8TMF - chains B and C of the 7 polymer chains in the assembly; structure by electron microscopy, 3.40 A resolution.

Chain B (and C):
Molecule: Cobalt/magnesium transport protein CorA
Organism: Thermotoga maritima
Notes: chain C of this document is another copy of the same molecule, construct and numbering; everything in this record applies to it too
UniProt: Q9WZ31 (CORA_THEMA); numbering as in UniProt (aligned over 1-351)
Chain sequence (373 residues; each row starts with the number of its first residue; numbers below 1 keep their minus sign (Met-21 is residue -21)):
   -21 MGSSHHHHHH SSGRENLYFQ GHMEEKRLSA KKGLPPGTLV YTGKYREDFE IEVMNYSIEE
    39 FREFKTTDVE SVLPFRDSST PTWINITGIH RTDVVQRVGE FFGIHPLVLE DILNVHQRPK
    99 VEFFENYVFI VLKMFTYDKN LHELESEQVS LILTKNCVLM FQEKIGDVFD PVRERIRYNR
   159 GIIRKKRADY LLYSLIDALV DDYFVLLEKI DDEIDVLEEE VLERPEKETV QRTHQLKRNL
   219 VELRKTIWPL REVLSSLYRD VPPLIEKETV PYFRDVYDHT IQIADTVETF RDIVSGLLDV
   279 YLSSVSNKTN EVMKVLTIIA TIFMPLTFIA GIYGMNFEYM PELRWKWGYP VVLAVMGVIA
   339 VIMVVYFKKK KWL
Unresolved in the structure: -21 to 0 (chain C: -21 to 16)
Sequence notes: initiating methionine (-21); expression tag (-20 to 0)
Curated features (UniProtKB/Swiss-Prot):
  - motif: Gly312 to Asn314 (Probable selectivity filter)
  - site: Asn288 (Essential for ion permeation), Leu294 (Important for closing the ion permeation pathway in the closed state), Thr295 (Threonine that confers selectivity for Co(2+) transport)

Interface between chain B and chain C:
Pairs across the interface (54; chain B residue first):
  Asp193(B) - Arg216(C)  salt bridge
  Glu196(B) - His212(C)
  Glu196(B) - Arg216(C)  salt bridge
  Leu200(B) - Gln209(C)
  Thr264(B) - Lys223(C)
  Ile271(B) - Arg216(C)
  Gly274(B) - Leu276(C)
  Leu275(B) - His212(C)
  Val278(B) - Val208(C)  hydrophobic
  Val278(B) - His212(C)
  Val278(B) - Leu276(C)  hydrophobic
  Leu280(B) - Leu280(C)  hydrophobic
  Ser281(B) - Tyr279(C)
  Ser281(B) - Leu280(C)
  Ser284(B) - Val283(C)
  Asn285(B) - Lys205(C)
  Asn288(B) - Val283(C)  hydrogen bond (side chain-backbone)
  Asn288(B) - Lys286(C)
  Asn288(B) - Thr287(C)  hydrogen bond
  Met291(B) - Thr287(C)
  Met291(B) - Val290(C)  hydrophobic
  Met291(B) - Met291(C)  hydrophobic
  Lys292(B) - Lys286(C)
  Lys292(B) - Val290(C)
  Leu294(B) - Leu294(C)  hydrophobic
  Thr295(B) - Val290(C)
  Thr295(B) - Val293(C)
  Thr295(B) - Leu294(C)
  Ala298(B) - Ile297(C)  hydrophobic
  Thr299(B) - Ile297(C)
  Pro303(B) - Phe301(C)
  Phe306(B) - Phe301(C)  hydrophobic
  Phe306(B) - Leu304(C)  hydrophobic
  Phe306(B) - Thr305(C)
  Phe306(B) - Met334(C)  hydrophobic
  Gly309(B) - Ala308(C)
  Ile310(B) - Ala308(C)  hydrophobic
  Ile310(B) - Tyr327(C)
  Tyr311(B) - Tyr327(C)
  Met313(B) - Ala308(C)  hydrophobic
  Met313(B) - Tyr311(C)
  Met313(B) - Gly312(C)
  Met313(B) - Tyr327(C)  hydrophobic
  Asn314(B) - Tyr311(C)
  Asn314(B) - Gly312(C)
  Asn314(B) - Met313(C)
  Asn314(B) - Asn314(C)
  Asn314(B) - Glu320(C)
  Phe315(B) - Tyr311(C)  hydrophobic
  Phe315(B) - Glu320(C)
  Phe315(B) - Tyr327(C)  hydrophobic
  Phe315(B) - Val330(C)  hydrophobic
  Tyr317(B) - Arg322(C)
  Trp350(B) - Val290(C)  hydrophobic
Other interface residues (no listed pair), chain B (35 interface residues in all): Thr267, Asp277, Thr287, Met302, Thr305, Glu316
Other interface residues (no listed pair), chain C (37 interface residues in all): Val219, Arg222, Arg269, Ala298, Met302, Trp325, Gly326

In short:
Chain B and chain C form an interface of 35 and 37 residues respectively, with 2 hydrogen bonds and 2 salt
bridges. Polar contacts include Asp193(B)-Arg216(C), Glu196(B)-Arg216(C) and Asn288(B)-Val283(C).
Chain B and chain C are both Cobalt/magnesium transport protein CorA (Thermotoga maritima); the structure,
Cryo-EM structure of CorA in complex with conformation-specific synthetic antibody C18 and 100 uM MgCl2, State
..., was determined by electron microscopy.
